PDB entry 8T07 | electron microscopy, 3.38 A resolution | chains A and C of the 6 polymer chains in the assembly

# Chain A
Molecule: Protein myomaker
From: Mus musculus
Reference sequence: Q9D1N4 (MYMK_MOUSE); residue numbers follow UniProt; this construct covers 1-221
Sequence (221 residues; numbered 1 to 221; the number before each row is that of its first residue):
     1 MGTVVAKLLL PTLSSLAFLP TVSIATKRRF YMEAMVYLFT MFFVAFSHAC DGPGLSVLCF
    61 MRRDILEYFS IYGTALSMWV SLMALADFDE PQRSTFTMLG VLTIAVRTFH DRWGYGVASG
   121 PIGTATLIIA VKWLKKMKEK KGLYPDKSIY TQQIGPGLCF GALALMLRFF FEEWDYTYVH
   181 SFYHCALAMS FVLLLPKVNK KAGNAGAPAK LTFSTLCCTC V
Not modelled in the structure: 1-4, 204-221
Sequence notes: engineered mutation Ala118 (Tyr in Q9D1N4)
Cystine bridges: Cys50-Cys59
Metal / ion sites: Zn2+: His48, His180, His184

# Chain C
Molecule: 18G7 Fab heavy chain
From: Mus musculus
Notes: antibody fragment or engineered binder
Sequence (120 residues; each row starts with the number of its first residue):
     1 QVTLKESGPG ILQPSQTLSL TCSFSGFSLS TSGMGVSWIR KPSGKGLEWL AHIFWDDDKR
    61 YNPSLKSRLT ISKDTSSNQV FLMITSIDTA DTATYYCARR TWLLHAMDYW GQGTSVTVSS
Cystine bridges: Cys22-Cys97

# Interface between chain A and chain C
Residue-residue contacts (14):
  Met137(A) with Trp102(C), hydrophobic
  Lys140(A) with Arg100(C), hydrogen bond (backbone-side chain)
  Lys141(A) with Phe54(C); Trp55(C); Asp56(C), salt bridge; Asp58(C), salt bridge; Arg60(C); Arg100(C), hydrogen bond (backbone-side chain); Trp102(C)
  Gly142(A) with Arg100(C); Trp102(C); His105(C)
  Leu143(A) with Trp102(C), hydrogen bond (backbone-backbone); His105(C), hydrogen bond (backbone-side chain)
Interface residues without a listed pair, chain A (6 interface residues in all): Lys147
Interface residues without a listed pair, chain C (10 interface residues in all): Gly33, Leu103

# Summary
The interface between chain A and chain C involves 6 residues on one side and 10 on the other; the contacts
include 4 hydrogen bonds and 2 salt bridges. Polar pairs include Lys141(A)-Asp56(C), Lys141(A)-Asp58(C) and
Lys140(A)-Arg100(C). His48(A), His180(A) and His184(A) form the Zn2+ site.
Chain A is Protein myomaker and chain C is 18G7 Fab heavy chain, both from Mus musculus; the structure,
Structure of mouse Myomaker mutant-Y118A bound to Fab18G7, was determined by electron microscopy (same
publication as 8T03, 8T04, 8T05 and 8T06).
